9B83 - chains A and B of the 3 polymer chains in the assembly; structure by electron microscopy, 3.01 A resolution.

# Chain A (and B)
Molecule: Maltodextrin-binding protein, Double-stranded RNA-specific adenosine deaminase
From: Escherichia coli
Notes: EC 3.5.4.37; chain B of this document is another copy of the same molecule, construct and numbering; everything in this record applies to it too
Reference sequence: chimeric construct of C3SHQ8, P55265: residues -264 to 101 from C3SHQ8 (C3SHQ8_ECOLX) positions 27-392 (UniProt number = residue number + 291); residues 127-1226 from P55265 positions 127-1226 (same numbers)
Chain sequence (1492 residues; row label = number of the first residue in the row; numbers below 1 keep their minus sign (Met-265 is residue -265)):
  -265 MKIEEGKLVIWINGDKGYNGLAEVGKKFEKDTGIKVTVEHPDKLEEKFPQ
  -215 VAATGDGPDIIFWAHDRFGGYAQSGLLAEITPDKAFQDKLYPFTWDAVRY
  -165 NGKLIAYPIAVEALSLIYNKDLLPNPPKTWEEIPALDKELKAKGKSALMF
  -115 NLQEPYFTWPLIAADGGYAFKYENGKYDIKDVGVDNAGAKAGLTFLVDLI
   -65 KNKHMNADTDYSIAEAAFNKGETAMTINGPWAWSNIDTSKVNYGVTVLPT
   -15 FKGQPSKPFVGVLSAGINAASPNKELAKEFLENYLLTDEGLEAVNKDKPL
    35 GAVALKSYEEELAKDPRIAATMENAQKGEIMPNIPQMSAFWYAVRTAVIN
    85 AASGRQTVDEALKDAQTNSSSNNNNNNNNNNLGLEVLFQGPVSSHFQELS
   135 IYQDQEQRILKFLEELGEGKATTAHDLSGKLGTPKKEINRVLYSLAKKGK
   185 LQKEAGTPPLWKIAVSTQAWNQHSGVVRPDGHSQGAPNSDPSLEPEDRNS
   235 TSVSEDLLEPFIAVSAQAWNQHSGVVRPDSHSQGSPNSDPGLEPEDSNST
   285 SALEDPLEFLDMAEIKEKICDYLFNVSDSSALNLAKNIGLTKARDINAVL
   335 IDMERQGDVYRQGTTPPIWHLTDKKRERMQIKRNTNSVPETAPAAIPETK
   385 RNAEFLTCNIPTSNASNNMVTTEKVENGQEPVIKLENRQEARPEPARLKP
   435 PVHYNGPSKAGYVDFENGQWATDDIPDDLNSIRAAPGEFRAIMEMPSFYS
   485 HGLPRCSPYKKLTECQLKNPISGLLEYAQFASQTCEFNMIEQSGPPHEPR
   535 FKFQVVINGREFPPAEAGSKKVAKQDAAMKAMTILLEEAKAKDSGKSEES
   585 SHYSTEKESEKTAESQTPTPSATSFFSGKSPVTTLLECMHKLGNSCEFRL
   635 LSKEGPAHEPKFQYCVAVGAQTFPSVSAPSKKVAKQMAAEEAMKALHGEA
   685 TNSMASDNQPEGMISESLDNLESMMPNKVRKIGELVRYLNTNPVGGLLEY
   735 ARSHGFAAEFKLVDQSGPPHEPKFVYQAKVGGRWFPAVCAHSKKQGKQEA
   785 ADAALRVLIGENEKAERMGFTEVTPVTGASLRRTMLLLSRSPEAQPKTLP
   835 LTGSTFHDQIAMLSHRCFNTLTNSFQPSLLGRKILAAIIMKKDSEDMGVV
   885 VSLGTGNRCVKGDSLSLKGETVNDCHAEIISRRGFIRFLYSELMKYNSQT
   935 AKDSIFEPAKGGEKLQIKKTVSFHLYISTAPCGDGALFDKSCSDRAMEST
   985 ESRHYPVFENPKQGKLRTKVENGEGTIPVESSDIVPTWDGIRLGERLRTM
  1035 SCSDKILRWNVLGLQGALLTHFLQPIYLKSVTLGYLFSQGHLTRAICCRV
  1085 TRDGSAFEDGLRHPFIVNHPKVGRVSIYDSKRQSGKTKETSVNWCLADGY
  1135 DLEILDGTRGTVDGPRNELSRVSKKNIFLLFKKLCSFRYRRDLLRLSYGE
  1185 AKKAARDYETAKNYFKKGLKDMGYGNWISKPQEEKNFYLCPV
Not modelled in the structure: -265 to 838, 1224-1226 (chain B: -265 to 839, 859-866, 977-986, 1014-1030, 1225-1226)
Construct notes: initiating methionine (-265); linker (102-126)
Metal / ion sites: Zn2+ site 1: His910, Cys966, Cys1036 (shared with 1 residue of chain C); Zn2+ site 2: His988, Cys1081, Cys1082, His1103
Ligand contacts: inositol hexakisphosphate (IHP): Asn907, Asp908, Ile913, Arg916, Arg917, Thr1033, Lys1039, Arg1042, Gly1050, Ala1051, Lys1158, Tyr1182, Lys1186, Tyr1192, Lys1196, Trp1211, Ile1212, Ser1213, Lys1214, Lys1219
UniProt features mapped onto this chain:
  - region: Ile716 to Thr725 (N-terminal extension of DRBM 3 and constituent of a bi-partite nuclear localization signal), Glu795 to Arg801 (C-terminal extension of DRBM 3 and constituent of a bi-partite nuclear localization signal)
  - active site: Glu912 (Proton donor)
  - binding site (Zn(2+)): His910, Cys966, Cys1036
  - modified residue: Ser285 (Phosphoserine), Ser481 (Phosphoserine), Thr601 (Phosphothreonine), Thr603 (Phosphothreonine), Ser614 (Phosphoserine), Ser629 (Phosphoserine), Ser636 (Phosphoserine), Thr808 (Phosphothreonine), Ser814 (Phosphoserine), Ser823 (Phosphoserine), Ser825 (Phosphoserine)
  - cross-link (Glycyl lysine isopeptide (Lys-Gly)): Lys384 (interchain with G-Cter in SUMO2), Lys408 (interchain with G-Cter in SUMO2), Lys418 (interchain with G-Cter in SUMO), Lys580 (interchain with G-Cter in SUMO2), Lys875 (interchain with G-Cter in SUMO2)
Reported in the primary citation:
  - Zn2+ coordination: His910, Cys966, His988, Cys1036, Cys1081, Cys1082, His1103
  - binding site for the 39-nt RNA strand: Arg892, Glu912, Lys996, Lys999, Arg1001, Glu1008, Arg1030, Lys1115, Lys1120
  - mutagenesis - K895E, K996E, R1001E, R1030E, K1115E, K1120E: decreased catalytic activity on GLI-V11
  - conformationally variable residues (loop rearrangement, order/disorder transition): Ala970 to Pro995, Lys1003 to Thr1010, Ser1016 to Ile1025, Arg1108 to Thr1124
  - specificity-determining residues: Glu1008
  - self-association interface (contacts with another copy of this molecule); pairs are residue here / residue on that copy: Trp1022-Ala970, Trp1022-Leu971 (hydrophobic contact), Asp1023-Arg1001 (salt bridge), Asp1023-Gly1009, Asp1023-Thr1010 (hydrogen bond), Arg1001, Thr1021, Arg1116
  - mutagenesis - W1022A: decreased catalytic activity on GLI-V11, V32, or HT-V6
  - mutagenesis - W1022A: unchanged catalytic activity on HT-V2 and HT-V5
  - mutagenesis - D1023A: decreased catalytic activity on all RNAs
  - disease-associated variants - G1007R: abolished catalytic activity on all RNA substrates
  - disease-associated variants - A870T, R892H, K999N, Y1112F, D1113H: decreased catalytic activity on short GLI and HT RNAs
  - disease-associated variants - A870T, R892H, K999N, Y1112F, D1113H: unchanged catalytic activity on HT-V2 and HT-V5
  - disease-associated variants - Y1112F, D1113H: unchanged catalytic activity on HT-V16
  - disease-associated variants - I872T: decreased catalytic activity
  - mutagenesis - R1001E, R1030E, K1120E: decreased catalytic activity on HT-V2
  - mutagenesis - K895E, K996E, K1115E: unchanged catalytic activity on HT-V2
  - mutagenesis - E1008A, E1008Q, E1008R: increased catalytic activity on HT-V6
  - mutagenesis - K777E/K778A/K781A: abolished catalytic activity

# Chain A / chain B interface
Pairs across the interface - 42 pairs, chain A then chain B:
  Gly896(A) - Arg1116(B)
  Asp897(A) - Lys974(B)  salt bridge
  Asp897(A) - Arg1116(B)
  Leu899(A) - Asp973(B)
  Ser900(A) - Asp973(B)
  Leu901(A) - Leu971(B)
  Leu901(A) - Asp973(B)  hydrogen bond (backbone-side chain)
  Lys902(A) - Ser975(B)
  Glu1005(A) - Arg1116(B)  salt bridge
  Asp1017(A) - Asn1006(B)
  Ile1018(A) - Asn1006(B)
  Val1019(A) - Asn1006(B)  hydrogen bond (backbone-backbone)
  Thr1021(A) - Gly1009(B)
  Trp1022(A) - Ala970(B)  hydrogen bond (side chain-backbone)
  Trp1022(A) - Leu971(B)
  Trp1022(A) - Phe972(B)
  Trp1022(A) - Asp973(B)
  Asp1023(A) - Cys966(B)
  Asp1023(A) - Gly967(B)
  Asp1023(A) - Arg1001(B)  salt bridge
  Asp1023(A) - Glu1008(B)
  Asp1023(A) - Gly1009(B)
  Asp1023(A) - Thr1010(B)  hydrogen bond (side chain-backbone)
  Gly1024(A) - Gly1009(B)
  Ile1025(A) - Arg1116(B)  hydrogen bond (backbone-side chain)
  Arg1026(A) - Ala970(B)
  Arg1026(A) - Phe972(B)  hydrogen bond (side chain-backbone)
  Arg1026(A) - Leu1070(B)
  Leu1027(A) - Thr963(B)
  Leu1027(A) - Ala964(B)
  Leu1027(A) - Glu1008(B)
  Leu1027(A) - Leu1070(B)  hydrophobic
  Gly1028(A) - Arg1116(B)
  Gly1028(A) - Gln1117(B)
  Gly1028(A) - Ser1118(B)
  Glu1029(A) - Gly1007(B)
  Glu1029(A) - Glu1008(B)  hydrogen bond (side chain-backbone)
  Glu1029(A) - Arg1116(B)  hydrogen bond (backbone-side chain)
  Glu1217(A) - Arg1001(B)  salt bridge
  Glu1217(A) - Thr1010(B)
  Asn1220(A) - Lys996(B)
  Tyr1222(A) - Glu993(B)
Interface residues without a listed pair, chain A (25 interface residues in all): Ser898, Gln1216, Phe1221
Interface residues without a listed pair, chain B (28 interface residues in all): Pro995, Val1004, Glu1005, Ile1011, Pro1012, Lys1120

# Summary
25 residues of chain A face 28 of chain B across their interface; the contacts include 8 hydrogen bonds and 4
salt bridges. Polar contacts include Asp897(A)-Lys974(B), Glu1005(A)-Arg1116(B) and Asp1023(A)-Arg1001(B). The
paper reports a binding site for the 39-nt RNA strand at Arg892(A), Glu912(A) and Lys996(A) among others;
K895E, K996E and R1001E of chain A, among others, reduce catalytic activity on GLI-V11; 19 substitutions were
tested in all.
Chain A and chain B are both Maltodextrin-binding protein, Double-stranded RNA-specific adenosine deaminase
(Escherichia coli); the structure, Cryo-EM structure of human ADAR1 in complex with dsRNA derived from human
GLI1 gene, was determined by electron microscopy (same publication as 9B84 and 9B89).
